PDB entry 5B2J | X-ray diffraction, 2.60 A resolution | chains B and I of the 10 polymer chains in the assembly

# Chain B
Protein: Histone H4
Organism: Homo sapiens
UniProtKB: P62805 (H4_HUMAN); residues 0-102 here correspond to UniProt positions 1-103 (UniProt number = residue number + 1)
Chain sequence (106 residues; row label = number of the first residue in the row; numbers below 1 keep their minus sign (Gly-3 is residue -3)):
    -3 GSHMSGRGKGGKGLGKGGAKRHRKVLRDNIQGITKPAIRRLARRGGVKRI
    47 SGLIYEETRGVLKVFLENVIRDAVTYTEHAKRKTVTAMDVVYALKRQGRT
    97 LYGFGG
Disordered / not traced: -3 to 20
Differences from the reference sequence: expression tag (-3 to -1)
UniProt features mapped onto this chain:
  - DNA-binding region: Lys16 to Lys20
  - modified residue: Ser1 (N-acetylserine), Arg3 (Asymmetric dimethylarginine), Lys5 (N6-(2-hydroxyisobutyryl)lysine), Lys8 (N6-(2-hydroxyisobutyryl)lysine), Lys12 (N6-(2-hydroxyisobutyryl)lysine), Lys16 (N6-(2-hydroxyisobutyryl)lysine), Lys20 (N6,N6,N6-trimethyllysine), Lys31 (N6-(2-hydroxyisobutyryl)lysine), Lys44 (N6-(2-hydroxyisobutyryl)lysine), Ser47 (Phosphoserine), Tyr51 (Phosphotyrosine), Lys59 (N6-(2-hydroxyisobutyryl)lysine), Lys77 (N6-(2-hydroxyisobutyryl)lysine), Lys79 (N6-(2-hydroxyisobutyryl)lysine), Thr80 (Phosphothreonine), Tyr88 (Phosphotyrosine), Lys91 (N6-(2-hydroxyisobutyryl)lysine)
  - cross-link (Glycyl lysine isopeptide (Lys-Gly)): Lys12 (interchain with G-Cter in SUMO2), Lys20 (interchain with G-Cter in SUMO2), Lys31 (interchain with G-Cter in SUMO2), Lys59 (interchain with G-Cter in SUMO2), Lys79 (interchain with G-Cter in SUMO2), Lys91 (interchain with G-Cter in SUMO2)

# Chain I
Molecule: 146-nt DNA strand
Organism: Homo sapiens
Sequence (146 nucleotides; each row starts with the number of its first residue; numbers below 1 keep their minus sign (DA-72 is residue -72)):
   -72 ATCAATATCCACGTGCCAGTTATACCAAAAGTGTATTTGGAAACTCCTAA
   -22 CTGAAAAGGCATGTTCACGTGAATTCACGTGAACATGCCTTTTCAGTTAG
    28 GAGTTTCCAAATACACTTTTGGTATAACTGGCACGTGGATATTGAT
Modified / non-standard residues: 5CM (5-methyl-2'-deoxy-cytidine-5'-monophosphate) at position -61, 5CM (5-methyl-2'-deoxy-cytidine-5'-monophosphate) at position -5, 5CM (5-methyl-2'-deoxy-cytidine-5'-monophosphate) at position 5, 5CM (5-methyl-2'-deoxy-cytidine-5'-monophosphate) at position 61
Bound ions: Mn2+ site 1 near DG27 (its only coordinating residue here); Mn2+ site 2 near DG48 (its only coordinating residue here)

# Chain B / chain I interface
Contacting residue pairs (6):
  Thr30(B) - DA-12(I)  phosphate contact
  Pro32(B) - DC-13(I)  phosphate contact
  Pro32(B) - DA-12(I)  phosphate contact
  Arg36(B) - DC-13(I)  salt bridge to the phosphate
  Arg45(B) - DG-4(I)  sugar contact
  Lys77(B) - DA-32(I)  salt bridge to the phosphate
Also at the interface, not in a pair above, chain B (6 interface residues in all): Thr80
Also at the interface, not in a pair above, chain I (6 interface residues in all): DA-23, DT-3

# Overview
Chain B and chain I each contribute 6 residues to their interface, with 2 salt bridges. Polar pairs include
Arg36(B)-DC-13(I) and Lys77(B)-DA-32(I). Curated annotation (UniProt) lists a DNA-binding region on chain B.
Chain B is Histone H4 and chain I is a 146-nt DNA strand, both from Homo sapiens; the structure, Human
nucleosome containing CpG methylated DNA, was determined by X-ray diffraction, deposited together with 5B2I.
